Entry 5UZ4 (electron microscopy, 5.80 A resolution (low resolution: residue-level contacts below are approximate; hydrogen-bond / salt-bridge calls are withheld)); this record covers chains A and K of the 21 polymer chains in the assembly.

# Chain A
Molecule: 16S ribosomal RNA
Source organism: Escherichia coli
Sequence (1527 nucleotides; row label = number of the first residue in the row):
     6 GAAGAGUUUGAUCAUGGCUCAGAUUGAACGCUGGCGGCAGGCCUAACACA
    56 UGCAAGUCGAACGGUAACAGGAAGAAGCUUGCUUCUUUGCUGACGAGUGG
   106 CGGACGGGUGAGUAAUGUCUGGGAAACUGCCUGAUGGAGGGGGAUAACUA
   156 CUGGAAACGGUAGCUAAUACCGCAUAACGUCGCAAGACCAAAGAGGGGGA
   206 CCUUCGGGCCUCUUGCCAUCGGAUGUGCCCAGAUGGGAUUAGCUAGUAGG
   256 UGGGGUAACGGCUCACCUAGGCGACGAUCCCUAGCUGGUCUGAGAGGAUG
   306 ACCAGCCACACUGGAACUGAGACACGGUCCAGACUCCUACGGGAGGCAGC
   356 AGUGGGGAAUAUUGCACAAUGGGCGCAAGCCUGAUGCAGCCAUGCCGCGU
   406 GUAUGAAGAAGGCCUUCGGGUUGUAAAGUACUUUCAGCGGGGAGGAAGGG
   456 AGUAAAGUUAAUACCUUUGCUCAUUGACGUUACCCGCAGAAGAAGCACCG
   506 GCUAACUCCGUGCCAGCAGCCGCGGUAAUACGGAGGGUGCAAGCGUUAAU
   556 CGGAAUUACUGGGCGUAAAGCGCACGCAGGCGGUUUGUUAAGUCAGAUGU
   606 GAAAUCCCCGGGCUCAACCUGGGAACUGCAUCUGAUACUAGCAAGCUUGA
   656 GUCUCGUAGAGGGGGGUAGAAUUCCAGGUGUAGCGGUGAAAUGCGUAGAG
   706 AUCUGGAGGAAUACCGGUGGCGAAGGCGGCCCCCUGGACGAAGACUGACG
   756 CUCAGGUGCGAAAGCGUGGGGAGCAAACAGGAUUAGAUACCCUGGUAGUC
   806 CACGCCGUAAACGAUGUCGACUUGGAGGUUGUGCCCUUGAGGCGUGGCUU
   856 CCGGAGCUAACGCGUUAAGUCGACCGCCUGGGGAGUACGGCCGCAAGGUU
   906 AAAACUCAAAUGAAUUGACGGGGGCCCGCACAAGCGGUGGAGCAUGUGGU
   956 UUAAUUCGAUGCAACGCGAAGAACCUUACCUGGUCUUGACAUCCACGGAA
  1006 GUUUUCAGAGAUGAGAAUGUGCCUUCGGGAACCGUGAGACAGGUGCUGCA
  1056 UGGCUGUCGUCAGCUCGUGUUGUGAAAUGUUGGGUUAAGUCCCGCAACGA
  1106 GCGCAACCCUUAUCCUUUGUUGCCAGCGGUCCGGCCGGGAACUCAAAGGA
  1156 GACUGCCAGUGAUAAACUGGAGGAAGGUGGGGAUGACGUCAAGUCAUCAU
  1206 GGCCCUUACGACCAGGGCUACACACGUGCUACAAUGGCGCAUACAAAGAG
  1256 AAGCGACCUCGCGAGAGCAAGCGGACCUCAUAAAGUGCGUCGUAGUCCGG
  1306 AUUGGAGUCUGCAACUCGACUCCAUGAAGUCGGAAUCGCUAGUAAUCGUG
  1356 GAUCAGAAUGCCACGGUGAAUACGUUCCCGGGCCUUGUACACACCGCCCG
  1406 UCACACCAUGGGAGUGGGUUGCAAAAGAAGUAGGUAGCUUAACCUUCGGG
  1456 AGGGCGCUUACCACUUUGUGAUUCAUGACUGGGGUGAAGUCGUAACAAGG
  1506 UAACCGUAGGGGAACCUGCGGUUGGAU
Differences from the reference sequence: conflict A645 (G61656 in 1095872043)
Covalently attached groups: covalent link G31/C48, A65/C381, G258/C269, G447/C488, G774/C806, G1222/C1322, G1356/C1367; covalent link U49/U365, U1091/U1095, G1419/U1481; covalent link G61/G107, A66/G104, A71/G100, C770/G809, A780/G803, A790/G1497, A1000/G1041, U1085/G1094, A1117/G1156, U1118/G1156, A1213/G1215, A1256/G1278, U1264/G1272, C1443/G1459, U1445/G1457; covalent link G257/A270, G714/A777, A715/A777, G812/A901, G927/A1503, G976/A1362, A1261/A1275

# Chain K
Molecule: 30S ribosomal protein S11
Source organism: Escherichia coli
UniProtKB: B7MCR3 (RS11_ECO45); residues 0-128 here correspond to UniProt positions 1-129 (UniProt number = residue number + 1)
Amino-acid sequence (129 residues; each row starts with the number of its first residue; numbering starts at 0):
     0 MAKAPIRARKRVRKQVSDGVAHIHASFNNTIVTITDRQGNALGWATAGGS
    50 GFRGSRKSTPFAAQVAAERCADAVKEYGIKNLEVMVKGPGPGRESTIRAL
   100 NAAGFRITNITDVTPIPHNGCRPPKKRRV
Disordered / not traced: 0-11, 128

# Interface between chain A and chain K
Residue-residue contacts - 65 pairs, chain A then chain K:
  A675(A) with Ile-115(K); His-117(K)
  A676(A) with Pro-114(K); Ile-115(K)
  U677(A) with Pro-114(K)
  G683(A) with Gly-38(K); Asn-39(K)
  U684(A) with Asn-39(K); Ala-40(K)
  G685(A) with Ala-40(K); Trp-43(K)
  U686(A) with Trp-43(K)
  A687(A) with Trp-43(K)
  G688(A) with Thr-45(K); Gly-48(K); Arg-52(K)
  C689(A) with Asn-28(K); Ile-30(K); Thr-45(K); Gly-47(K); Arg-52(K); Lys-56(K)
  G690(A) with Asn-28(K); Arg-52(K)
  G691(A) with Asn-27(K); Lys-56(K)
  U692(A) with Asn-27(K); Arg-126(K)
  G693(A) with Arg-126(K)
  A694(A) with Ser-54(K)
  A695(A) with Gly-53(K); Ser-54(K)
  A704(A) with Trp-43(K)
  G705(A) with Ile-30(K); Trp-43(K)
  A706(A) with His-23(K); Ile-30(K); Thr-32(K)
  U707(A) with His-21(K); His-23(K); Thr-32(K); Thr-34(K); Gly-38(K); Lys-86(K)
  C708(A) with His-21(K); Gly-38(K); Lys-86(K)
  A715(A) with Gly-119(K)
  A716(A) with Asn-118(K); Gly-119(K)
  A718(A) with Pro-116(K); His-117(K)
  A777(A) with Gly-119(K); Cys-120(K)
  G778(A) with Cys-120(K); Arg-121(K)
  C779(A) with Arg-121(K)
  C795(A) with Arg-127(K)
  C796(A) with Lys-125(K); Arg-126(K); Arg-127(K)
  A1507(A) with Arg-127(K)
  G1523(A) with Lys-124(K)
  C1524(A) with Lys-124(K)
  G1525(A) with Arg-121(K)
Also at the interface, not in a pair above, chain A (37 interface residues in all): G714, A780, C797, U1506
Also at the interface, not in a pair above, chain K (35 interface residues in all): Leu-41, Ala-46, Pro-122, Pro-123

# Summary
The interface between chain A and chain K involves 37 residues on one side and 35 on the other.
Here chain A is 16S ribosomal RNA and chain K is 30S ribosomal protein S11, both from Escherichia coli. Entry
5UZ4 (The cryo-EM structure of YjeQ bound to the 30S subunit suggests a fidelity checkpoint function for ...)
was determined by electron microscopy.
